Entry 3ZMQ (X-ray diffraction, 3.30 A resolution); this record covers chains A and C.

Chain A:
Name: Tyrosine-protein phosphatase non-receptor type 1
Source organism: Homo sapiens
Notes: EC 3.1.3.48; fragment: tyrosine-protein phosphatase domain, residues 1-321
UniProt: P18031 (PTN1_HUMAN); residue numbers follow UniProt; this construct covers 1-321
Sequence (329 residues; each row starts with the number of its first residue; numbers below 1 keep their minus sign (Met-7 is residue -7)):
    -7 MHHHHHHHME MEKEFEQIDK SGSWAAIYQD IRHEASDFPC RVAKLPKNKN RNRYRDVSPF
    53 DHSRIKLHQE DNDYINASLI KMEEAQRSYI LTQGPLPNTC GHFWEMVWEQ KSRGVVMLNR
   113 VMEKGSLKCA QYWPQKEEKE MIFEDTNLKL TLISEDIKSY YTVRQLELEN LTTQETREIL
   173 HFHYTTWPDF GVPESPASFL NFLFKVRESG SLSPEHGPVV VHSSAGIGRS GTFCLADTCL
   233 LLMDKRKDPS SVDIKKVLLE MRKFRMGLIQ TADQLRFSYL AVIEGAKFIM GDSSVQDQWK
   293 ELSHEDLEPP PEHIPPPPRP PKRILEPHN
Not modelled in the structure: -7 to 6, 113-123, 186-187, 239-240, 280-321
Construct notes: expression tag (-7 to 0); engineered mutation Ser215 (Cys in P18031)

Chain C:
Name: Proto-oncogene tyrosine-protein kinase src
Notes: EC 2.7.10.2; fragment: proto-oncogene tyrosine-protein kinase src residues 527-536
UniProt: P12931 (SRC_HUMAN); residues 1-10 here correspond to UniProt positions 527-536 (UniProt number = residue number + 526)
Sequence (10 residues; numbered 1 to 10; the number before each row is that of its first residue):
     1 EAQYQPGENL
Not modelled in the structure: 7-10
Modified positions: Tyr4 (deoxy-difluoromethelene-phosphotyrosine; FTY)
Construct notes: engineered mutation Ala2 (Pro528 in P12931)

Interface between chain A and chain C:
Contacting residue pairs - 20 pairs, chain A then chain C:
  Arg45(A) - Glu1(C)  hydrogen bond (backbone-backbone)
  Tyr46(A) - Ala2(C)
  Tyr46(A) - Tyr4(C)
  Arg47(A) - Glu1(C)  salt bridge
  Arg47(A) - Ala2(C)
  Arg47(A) - Gln3(C)  hydrogen bond
  Asp48(A) - Gln3(C)
  Asp48(A) - Tyr4(C)  hydrogen bond (side chain-backbone)
  Asp48(A) - Gln5(C)  hydrogen bond
  Asp181(A) - Tyr4(C)
  Phe182(A) - Tyr4(C)
  Ser215(A) - Tyr4(C)
  Ser216(A) - Tyr4(C)
  Ala217(A) - Tyr4(C)
  Gly218(A) - Tyr4(C)
  Ile219(A) - Tyr4(C)
  Gly220(A) - Tyr4(C)
  Arg221(A) - Tyr4(C)
  Gln262(A) - Tyr4(C)
  Gln262(A) - Gln5(C)
Other interface residues (no listed pair), chain A (16 interface residues in all): Val49, Ser222
Other interface residues (no listed pair), chain C (6 interface residues in all): Pro6

Summary:
16 residues of chain A and 6 residues of chain C are in contact, with 4 hydrogen bonds and 1 salt bridge.
Among the polar pairs are Arg47(A)-Glu1(C), Arg47(A)-Gln3(C) and Asp48(A)-Tyr4(C).
Here chain A is Tyrosine-protein phosphatase non-receptor type 1 (Homo sapiens) and chain C is Proto-oncogene
tyrosine-protein kinase src. Entry 3ZMQ (Src-derived mutant peptide inhibitor complex of PTP1B) was determined
by X-ray diffraction (same publication as 3ZMP).
